PDB entry 9FG2 | electron microscopy, 3.00 A resolution | chains E and F of the 6 polymer chains in the assembly

== Chain E ==
Molecule: Gamma-aminobutyric acid receptor subunit beta-3
Organism: Homo sapiens
UniProt: P28472 (GBRB3_HUMAN); residues 1-448 here correspond to UniProt positions 26-473 (UniProt number = residue number + 25)
Sequence (395 residues; each row starts with the number of its first residue; note: 107 numbers in that range are skipped by the numbering (no residue carries them; nothing is unmodelled there); numbers below 1 keep their minus sign (Met-53 is residue -53)):
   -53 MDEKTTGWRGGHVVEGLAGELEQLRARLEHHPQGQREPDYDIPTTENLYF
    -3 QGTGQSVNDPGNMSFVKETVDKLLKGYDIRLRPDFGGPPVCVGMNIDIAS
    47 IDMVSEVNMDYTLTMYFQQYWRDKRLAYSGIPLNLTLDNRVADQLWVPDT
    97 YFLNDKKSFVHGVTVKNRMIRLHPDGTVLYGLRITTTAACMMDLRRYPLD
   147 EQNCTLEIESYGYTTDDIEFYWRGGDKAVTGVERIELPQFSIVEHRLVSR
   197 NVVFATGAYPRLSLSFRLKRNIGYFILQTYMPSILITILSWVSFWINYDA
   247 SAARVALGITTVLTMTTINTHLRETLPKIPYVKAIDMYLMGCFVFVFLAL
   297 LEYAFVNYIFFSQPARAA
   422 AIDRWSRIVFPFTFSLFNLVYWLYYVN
Unresolved in the structure: -53 to 7, 448
Disulfides: Cys136-Cys150
Glycans and other covalent adducts: N-acetylglucosamine (NAG) linked to Asn80; glycan linked to Asn149
Differences from the reference sequence: initiating methionine (-53); expression tag (-52 to 0); linker (308-314)
Small-molecule neighbours:
  - gamma-amino-butanoic acid (ABU): Tyr97, Glu155, Ser156, Tyr157, Phe200, Thr202, Tyr205
  - D3D ((19S,22R,25R)-22,25,26-trihydroxy-16,22-dioxo-17,21,23-trioxa-22lambda~5~-phosphahexacosan-19-yl (9E)-octadec-9-enoate): Thr262, Asn265, Pro276, Val278, Met286, Phe289
UniProt features mapped onto this chain:
  - binding site (benzamidine): Asp95 to Tyr97, Glu155 to Tyr157, Phe200
  - binding site (4-aminobutanoate): Tyr97, Glu155, Tyr157, Thr202
  - binding site (histamine): Tyr97, Ser156, Tyr157, Thr202
  - glycosylation (N-linked (GlcNAc...) asparagine): Asn8, Asn80, Asn149

== Chain F ==
Molecule: Nanobody38
Organism: Lama glama
Notes: antibody fragment or engineered binder
Sequence (133 residues; row label = number of the first residue in the row):
     2 QVQLQESGGGLVQAGGSLRVSCAASGRTFTTYIMAWFRQAPGKEREFLAA
    52 MDQGRIQYYGDSVRGRFTISRDYAKNSVDLQLDGLRPEDTAVYYCAAGAG
   102 FWGLRTASSYHYWGQGTQVTVSSHHHHHHEPEA
Unresolved in the structure: 125-134
Disulfides: Cys23-Cys96

== Interface between chain E and chain F ==
Contacting residue pairs (7; chain E residue first):
  Asp43(E) with Arg56(F), salt bridge
  Glu179(E) with Tyr74(F)
  Arg180(E) with Thr31(F); Gln54(F), hydrogen bond (backbone-side chain); Arg56(F); Tyr74(F)
  Glu182(E) with Thr32(F)
Interface residues without a listed pair, chain F (7 interface residues in all): Thr29, Ala75

== In short ==
The interface between chain E and chain F involves 4 residues on one side and 7 on the other, with 1 hydrogen
bond and 1 salt bridge. Among the polar pairs are Asp43(E)-Arg56(F) and Arg180(E)-Gln54(F). Chain E binds
compound D3D and gamma-amino-butanoic acid.
Chain E is Gamma-aminobutyric acid receptor subunit beta-3 (Homo sapiens) and chain F is Nanobody38 (Lama
glama); the structure, Cryo-EM structure of the alpha1beta3gamma2 GABA(A) receptor in complex with GABA and
Nb38 in the long-lived ..., was determined by electron microscopy.
